4L7D - chains A and B of the 3 polymer chains in the assembly; structure by X-ray diffraction, 2.25 A resolution.

Chain A (and B):
Name: Kelch-like ECH-associated protein 1
Source organism: Homo sapiens
Notes: fragment: kelch domain; chain B of this document is another copy of the same molecule, construct and numbering; everything in this record applies to it too
UniProt: Q14145 (KEAP1_HUMAN); residue numbers follow UniProt; this construct covers 321-609
Chain sequence (300 residues; row label = number of the first residue in the row):
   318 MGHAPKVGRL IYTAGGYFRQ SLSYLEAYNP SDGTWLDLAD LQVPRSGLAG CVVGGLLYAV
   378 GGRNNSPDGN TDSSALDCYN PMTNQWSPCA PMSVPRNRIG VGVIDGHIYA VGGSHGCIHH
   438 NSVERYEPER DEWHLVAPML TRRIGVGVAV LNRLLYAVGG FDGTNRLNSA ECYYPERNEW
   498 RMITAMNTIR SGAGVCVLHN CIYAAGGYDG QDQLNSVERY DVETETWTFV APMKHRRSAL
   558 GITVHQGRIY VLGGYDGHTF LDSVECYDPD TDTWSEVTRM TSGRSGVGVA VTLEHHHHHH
Disordered / not traced: 318-325, 612-617 (chain B: 318-325, 611-617)
Sequence notes: expression tag (318-320, 610-617); engineered mutation Asp354 (Arg in Q14145)
Residues lining bound ligands: 1VX ((1S,2R)-2-{[(1S)-5-methyl-1-[(1-oxo-1,3-dihydro-2H-isoindol-2-yl)methyl]-3,4-dihydroisoquinolin-2(1H)-yl]carbonyl}cyclohexanecarboxylic acid): Tyr334, Ser363, Gly364, Arg380, Asn382, Asn414, Arg415, Gly462, Gly509, Ala556, Tyr572, Phe577, Ser602, Gly603

How chain A and chain B interact:
Contacting residue pairs (9; chain A residue first):
  Asn438(A) - Arg553(B)
  Val453(A) - His575(B)
  Ala454(A) - His575(B)
  Pro455(A) - His575(B)
  Met456(A) - Arg553(B)  hydrogen bond (backbone-side chain)
  Leu457(A) - Arg553(B)
  Arg459(A) - Gln528(B)  hydrogen bond (side chain-backbone)
  Arg459(A) - Asp529(B)  salt bridge
  Asn495(A) - His575(B)
Other interface residues (no listed pair), chain A (9 interface residues in all): Leu452
Other interface residues (no listed pair), chain B (5 interface residues in all): Gly574

Overview:
9 residues of chain A and 5 residues of chain B are in contact, with 2 hydrogen bonds and 1 salt bridge. Polar
pairs include Arg459(A)-Asp529(B), Met456(A)-Arg553(B) and Arg459(A)-Gln528(B). Bound to chain A: compound
1VX.
Chain A and chain B are both Kelch-like ECH-associated protein 1 (Homo sapiens); the structure, Structure of
keap1 kelch domain with
(1S,2R)-2-{[(1S)-5-methyl-1-[(1-oxo-1,3-dihydro-2H-isoindol-2-yl)methyl]-3,4-dihydroisoquinolin-2(1H)-yl]carbonyl}cyclohexanecarboxylic
acid, was determined by X-ray diffraction together with 4L7B, 4L7C and 4N1B from the same study.
